8CBT - chains A and D of the 4 polymer chains in the assembly; structure by X-ray diffraction, 2.14 A resolution.

[Chain A]
Protein: Integrase
From: Human immunodeficiency virus 1
Notes: EC 2.7.7.-, 3.1.-.-
UniProtKB: P12497 (POL_HV1N5); the construct has insertions or renumbered stretches relative to UniProt, so the offset changes along the chain: 220-288 = UniProt 1367-1435; 289-451 = UniProt 1197-1359
Chain sequence (233 residues; numbered 219 to 451; the number before each row is that of its first residue):
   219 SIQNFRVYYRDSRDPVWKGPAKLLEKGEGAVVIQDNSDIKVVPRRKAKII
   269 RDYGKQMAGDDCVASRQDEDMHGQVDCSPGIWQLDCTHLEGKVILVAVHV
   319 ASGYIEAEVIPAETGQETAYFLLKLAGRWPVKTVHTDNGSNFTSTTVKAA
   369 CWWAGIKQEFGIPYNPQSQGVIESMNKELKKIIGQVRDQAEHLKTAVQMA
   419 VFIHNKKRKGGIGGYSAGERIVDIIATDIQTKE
Not modelled in the structure: 219-222, 230-231, 270-451
Sequence notes: expression tag (219); engineered mutation Glu243 (Trp1390 in P12497), Lys424 (Phe1332 in P12497)
Ligand contacts: W2Q ((2S)-2-[3-cyclopropyl-2-(3,4-dihydro-2H-chromen-6-yl)-6-methyl-phenyl]-2-cyclopropyloxy-ethanoic acid): Tyr226, Trp235, Lys266, Ile268
Curated features (UniProtKB/Swiss-Prot):
  - DNA-binding region: Phe223 to Asp270 (Integrase-type)
  - binding site (Mg(2+)): Asp303, Asp355, Glu391
Reported in the primary citation:
  - binding site for W2Q: Lys266

[Chain D]
Protein: Integrase
From: Human immunodeficiency virus 1
Notes: EC 2.7.7.-, 3.1.-.-
UniProtKB: P12497 (POL_HV1N5); the construct has insertions or renumbered stretches relative to UniProt, so the offset changes along the chain: -19 to 49 = UniProt 1367-1435; 50-212 = UniProt 1197-1359
Chain sequence (233 residues; each row starts with the number of its first residue; numbers below 1 keep their minus sign (Ser-20 is residue -20)):
   -20 SIQNFRVYYRDSRDPVWKGPAKLLEKGEGAVVIQDNSDIKVVPRRKAKII
    30 RDYGKQMAGDDCVASRQDEDMHGQVDCSPGIWQLDCTHLEGKVILVAVHV
    80 ASGYIEAEVIPAETGQETAYFLLKLAGRWPVKTVHTDNGSNFTSTTVKAA
   130 CWWAGIKQEFGIPYNPQSQGVIESMNKELKKIIGQVRDQAEHLKTAVQMA
   180 VFIHNKKRKGGIGGYSAGERIVDIIATDIQTKE
Not modelled in the structure: -20 to 56, 140-147, 189-192, 211-212
Sequence notes: expression tag (-20); engineered mutation Glu4 (Trp1390 in P12497), Lys185 (Phe1332 in P12497)
Bound ions: Mg2+: Asp64, Asp116
Ligand contacts:
  - W2Q ((2S)-2-[3-cyclopropyl-2-(3,4-dihydro-2H-chromen-6-yl)-6-methyl-phenyl]-2-cyclopropyloxy-ethanoic acid), molecule 1: Gln95, Ala98, Tyr99, Leu102, Thr124, Thr125, Ala128, Ala129, Trp132
  - W2Q, molecule 2: Gln168, Ala169, Glu170, His171, Thr174, Met178
Curated features (UniProtKB/Swiss-Prot):
  - DNA-binding region: Phe-16 to Asp31 (Integrase-type)
  - binding site (Mg(2+)): Asp64, Asp116, Glu152
Reported in the primary citation:
  - binding site for W2Q: Glu170, His171
  - mutagenesis - T174I: decreased growth

[How chain A and chain D interact]
Residue-residue contacts - 8 pairs, chain A then chain D:
  Arg224(A) with Trp131(D)
  Tyr226(A) with Thr124(D); Ala128(D)
  Trp235(A) with Thr124(D), hydrogen bond (backbone-side chain)
  Ile268(A) with Trp131(D); Trp132(D)
  Arg269(A) with Trp131(D); Trp132(D)
Interface residues without a listed pair, chain D (6 interface residues in all): Thr125, Lys127

[In short]
Chain A and chain D form an interface of 5 and 6 residues respectively, with 1 hydrogen bond. The
hydrogen-bonded pair is Trp235(A)-Thr124(D). One compound W2Q molecule is bound between chain A and chain D.
The paper reports a binding site for W2Q at Lys266(A) and Glu170(D) among others; T174I of chain D reduces
growth.
Both chains are Integrase (Human immunodeficiency virus 1). Entry 8CBT (HIV-1 Integrase Catalytic Core Domain
and C-Terminal Domain in Complex with Allosteric Integrase Inhibitor MUT872) was determined by X-ray
diffraction, deposited together with 8BV2, 8CBR, 8CBS, 8CBU and 8CBV.
